PDB entry 7FJX | X-ray diffraction, 1.59 A resolution | chains A and B

[Chain A]
Molecule: Pre-mRNA-splicing factor 8
From: Saccharomyces cerevisiae S288C
UniProt: P33334 (PRP8_YEAST); numbering as in UniProt (aligned over 1836-2090)
Chain sequence (258 residues; numbered 1833 to 2090; the number before each row is that of its first residue):
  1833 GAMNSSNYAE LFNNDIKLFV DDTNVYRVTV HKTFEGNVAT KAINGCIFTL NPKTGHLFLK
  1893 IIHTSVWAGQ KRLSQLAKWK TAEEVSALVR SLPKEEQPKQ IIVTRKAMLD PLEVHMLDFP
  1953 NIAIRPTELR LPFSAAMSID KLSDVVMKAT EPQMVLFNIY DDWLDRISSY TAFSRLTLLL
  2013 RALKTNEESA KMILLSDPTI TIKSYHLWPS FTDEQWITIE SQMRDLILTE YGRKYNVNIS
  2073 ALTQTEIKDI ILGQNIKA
Not modelled in the structure: 2070-2090
Sequence notes: expression tag (1833-1835)
Swiss-Prot annotation at these positions:
  - mutagenesis: Asp1853 (D1853A: Alters protein folding. Severely impaired growth. Strongly reduced growth at 35 degrees Celsius; when associated with A-1854; D1853N: Reduced growth at 30 degrees Celsius ...), Asp1854 (D1854A: Reduced growth at 30 degrees Celsius. Strongly reduced growth at 16 degrees Celsius. Strongly reduced growth at 35 degrees Celsius; when associated with A-1853 ...), Thr1855 (T1855A: Reduced growth at 30 degrees Celsius. Strongly reduced growth at 16 degrees Celsius), Thr1936 (T1936A: Reduced growth at 30 degrees Celsius. Strongly reduced growth at 16 degrees Celsius), Arg1937 (R1937K: Severely impaired growth. Reduced growth at 30 degrees Celsius. Strongly reduced growth at 16 degrees Celsius)

[Chain B]
Molecule: A1 cistron-splicing factor AAR2
From: Saccharomyces cerevisiae S288C
UniProt: P32357 (AAR2_YEAST); aligned to UniProt positions 1-317 over residues 1-317
Chain sequence (308 residues; each row starts with the number of its first residue; note: 13 numbers in that range are skipped by the numbering (no residue carries them; nothing is unmodelled there); numbers below 1 keep their minus sign (Gly-3 is residue -3)):
    -3 GAMAMNTVPF TSAPIEVTIG IDQYSFNVKE NQPFHGIKDI PIGHVHVIHF QHADNSSMRY
    57 GYWFDCRMGN FYIQYDPKDG LYKMMEERDG AKFENIVHNF KERQMMVSYP KIDEDDTWYN
   117 LTEFVQMDKI RKIVRKDENQ FSYVDSSMTT VQENEL
   166 SSSSSDPAHS LNYTVINFKS REAIRPGHEM EDFLDKSYYL NTVMLQGIFK NSSNYFGELQ
   226 FAFLNAMFFG NYGSSLQWHA MIELICSSAT VPKHMLDKLD EILYYQIKTL PEQYSDILLN
   286 ERVWNICLYS SFQKNSLHNT EKIMENKYPE LL
Not modelled in the structure: -3 to 0, 166-169
Sequence notes: expression tag (-3 to 0); conflict Ser166 (Leu153 in P32357), Ser167 (Lys154 in P32357), Ser170 (Asp in P32357)
Swiss-Prot annotation at these positions:
  - region: Leu261 to Ile282 (Leucine-zipper)
  - modified residue: Ser253 (Phosphoserine), Thr274 (Phosphothreonine)
Residues lining bound ligands: N-cyclohexyl-2-(1H-pyrazol-1-yl)acetamide (W2B): Pro5, Thr7, Tyr68, Glu83, Lys88, Phe89, Ile92

[How chain A and chain B interact]
Pairs across the interface - 17 pairs, chain A then chain B:
  Gln1907(A) - Met195(B)
  Gln1907(A) - Leu199(B)
  Leu1908(A) - Met195(B)  hydrophobic
  Trp1911(A) - Glu194(B)
  Trp1911(A) - Met195(B)  hydrophobic
  Trp1911(A) - Phe198(B)  hydrophobic
  Asp1942(A) - Lys184(B)  salt bridge
  Asp1942(A) - Phe198(B)
  Glu1945(A) - Lys184(B)  salt bridge
  Val1946(A) - Ile189(B)  hydrophobic
  Val1946(A) - Glu194(B)
  Val1946(A) - Phe198(B)  hydrophobic
  His1947(A) - Glu194(B)  salt bridge
  Leu1949(A) - Lys184(B)
  Leu1949(A) - Ser185(B)
  Leu1949(A) - Arg186(B)
  Asp1950(A) - Arg186(B)  salt bridge

[Overview]
9 residues of chain A face 8 of chain B across their interface; the contacts include 4 salt bridges. Among the
polar pairs are Asp1942(A)-Lys184(B), Glu1945(A)-Lys184(B) and His1947(A)-Glu194(B). Chain B binds
N-cyclohexyl-2-(1H-pyrazol-1-yl)acetamide. UniProt lists 5 mutagenesis sites on chain A.
Here chain A is Pre-mRNA-splicing factor 8 and chain B is A1 cistron-splicing factor AAR2, both from
Saccharomyces cerevisiae S288C. Entry 7FJX (PanDDA analysis group deposition -- Aar2/RNaseH in complex with
fragment P04A01 from the F2X-Universal Library) was determined by X-ray diffraction (same publication as 5ST0,
5ST1, 5ST2, 5ST3, 5ST4, 5ST5 and 248 further entries).
